7SSU - chains A and B of the 4 polymer chains in the assembly; structure by X-ray diffraction, 3.22 A resolution.

Chain A (and B):
Name: Multidrug transporter EmrE
Organism: Escherichia coli (strain K12)
Notes: chain B of this document is another copy of the same molecule, construct and numbering; everything in this record applies to it too
UniProtKB: P23895 (EMRE_ECOLI); residue numbers follow UniProt; this construct covers 1-110
Amino-acid sequence (110 residues; numbered 1 to 110; the number before each row is that of its first residue):
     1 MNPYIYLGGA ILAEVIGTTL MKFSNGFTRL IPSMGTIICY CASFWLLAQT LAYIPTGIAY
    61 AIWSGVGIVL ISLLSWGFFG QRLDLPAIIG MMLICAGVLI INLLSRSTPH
Disordered / not traced: 1, 105-110 (chain B: 1, 104-110)
Differences from the reference sequence: engineered mutation N25 (Glu in P23895), I31 (Trp in P23895), M34 (Val in P23895)
Ligand contacts: methyltriphenylphosphonium (B5J): E14, T18, Y40, S43, F44, W63
Curated features (UniProtKB/Swiss-Prot):
  - site: Y4 (Required for proper coupling between the substrate transport and the proton gradient), E14 (Essential for translocation and for substrate and proton binding), Y40 (Involved in substrate binding), Y60 (Involved in substrate binding), W63 (Involved in substrate binding), H110 (Important for activity)
  - mutagenesis: Y4 (Y4C: Still binds substrate. No transport activity in the presence of a proton gradient, but still transports substrate in the absence of a proton gradient. Resistance to toxicants is abolished ...), Y6 (Y6C/F/L: No effect on resistance to toxicants), L7 (L7C: No substrate binding. Resistance to toxicants is abolished), A10 (A10C: Still binds substrate, with lower affinity. Resistance to toxicants is abolished), I11 (I11C: Still binds substrate, with lower affinity. Resistance to toxicants is abolished), E14 (E14C: No substrate binding. No transport activity. Resistance to toxicants is abolished; E14D: Still binds substrate ...), G17 (G17C: No substrate binding. Resistance to toxicants is abolished), T18 (T18C: Still binds substrate, with lower affinity. Resistance to toxicants is abolished), Y40 (Y40C/F/L/M/S/T/V: Modifies substrate specificity), Y53 (Y53C: No effect on resistance to toxicants), Y60 (Y60C/F: Still binds substrate, with lower affinity. Resistance to toxicants is abolished), W63 (W63C/Y: No transport activity. Resistance to toxicants is abolished; W63F: Still binds substrate, with two-fold reduction in substrate affinity. Resistance to toxicants is abolished), 1 further mutagenesis entry in UniProt
Reported in the primary citation:
  - binding site for methyltriphenylphosphonium: E14, Y60, W63
  - mutagenesis - S43A, W63F: unchanged catalytic activity on TPA+
  - mutagenesis - S43A, W63F: unchanged catalytic activity on PheGdm+
  - mutagenesis - Y60F: abolished catalytic activity
  - specificity-determining residues: W63

Interface between chain A and chain B:
Residue-residue contacts (63):
  E14(A) - Y60(B)  hydrogen bond
  T18(A) - T56(B)
  K22(A) - L51(B)
  F27(A) - F44(B)
  F27(A) - A48(B)  hydrophobic
  Y40(A) - F44(B)  hydrophobic
  Y60(A) - S64(B)  hydrogen bond
  Y60(A) - I68(B)  hydrophobic
  W63(A) - Y60(B)  hydrogen bond
  S64(A) - Y60(B)
  S64(A) - S64(B)  hydrogen bond
  G67(A) - Y60(B)
  I68(A) - Y60(B)
  I68(A) - A61(B)  hydrophobic
  I71(A) - T56(B)
  I71(A) - G57(B)
  I71(A) - Y60(B)  hydrophobic
  S72(A) - G57(B)
  S75(A) - T56(B)  hydrogen bond
  R82(A) - A52(B)
  R82(A) - Y53(B)
  R82(A) - P55(B)
  L83(A) - Y53(B)
  L83(A) - P55(B)
  L85(A) - I101(B)
  L85(A) - N102(B)
  L85(A) - L103(B)  hydrophobic
  P86(A) - I100(B)
  A87(A) - I100(B)
  A87(A) - I101(B)
  G90(A) - G97(B)
  G90(A) - I100(B)
  G90(A) - I101(B)
  M91(A) - I58(B)  hydrophobic
  M91(A) - A61(B)  hydrophobic
  M91(A) - I101(B)
  L93(A) - L93(B)
  L93(A) - A96(B)  hydrophobic
  L93(A) - G97(B)
  L93(A) - I100(B)  hydrophobic
  I94(A) - A61(B)
  I94(A) - G65(B)
  I94(A) - I94(B)
  I94(A) - G97(B)
  I94(A) - V98(B)
  G97(A) - G90(B)
  G97(A) - L93(B)
  G97(A) - I94(B)
  V98(A) - S64(B)
  V98(A) - I68(B)  hydrophobic
  V98(A) - I94(B)
  I100(A) - P86(B)
  I100(A) - G90(B)
  I101(A) - I68(B)  hydrophobic
  I101(A) - G90(B)
  I101(A) - M91(B)
  I101(A) - I94(B)  hydrophobic
  N102(A) - I68(B)
  N102(A) - D84(B)
  L103(A) - D84(B)
  L104(A) - D84(B)
  L104(A) - L85(B)
  L104(A) - P86(B)
Also at the interface, not in a pair above, chain A (32 interface residues in all): M21, G26, F44
Also at the interface, not in a pair above, chain B (33 interface residues in all): Y4, Y40, W45, L47, I62

In short:
32 residues of chain A and 33 residues of chain B are in contact, with 5 hydrogen bonds. Polar contacts
include E14(A)-Y60(B), Y60(A)-S64(B) and W63(A)-Y60(B). Chain A binds methyltriphenylphosphonium. From the
paper: a binding site for methyltriphenylphosphonium at E14(A), Y60(A) and W63(A); Y60F of chain A abolishes
catalytic activity; 3 substitutions were tested in all.
Chain A and chain B are both Multidrug transporter EmrE (Escherichia coli (strain K12)); the structure,
Structure of EmrE-D3 mutant in complex with monobody L10 and methyltriphenylphosphonium, was determined by
X-ray diffraction (same publication as 7MGX, 7MH6, 7SV9, 7SVX, 7SZT and 7T00).
